PDB entry 5LVV | X-ray diffraction, 2.54 A resolution | chain A

== Chain A ==
Name: UDP-N-acetylglucosamine--peptide N-acetylglucosaminyltransferase 110 kDa subunit
Organism: Homo sapiens
Notes: EC 2.4.1.255
UniProt: O15294 (OGT1_HUMAN), isoform O15294-2; residues 315-1036 here correspond to UniProt positions 199-920 (UniProt number = residue number - 116)
Amino-acid sequence (749 residues; row label = number of the first residue in the row):
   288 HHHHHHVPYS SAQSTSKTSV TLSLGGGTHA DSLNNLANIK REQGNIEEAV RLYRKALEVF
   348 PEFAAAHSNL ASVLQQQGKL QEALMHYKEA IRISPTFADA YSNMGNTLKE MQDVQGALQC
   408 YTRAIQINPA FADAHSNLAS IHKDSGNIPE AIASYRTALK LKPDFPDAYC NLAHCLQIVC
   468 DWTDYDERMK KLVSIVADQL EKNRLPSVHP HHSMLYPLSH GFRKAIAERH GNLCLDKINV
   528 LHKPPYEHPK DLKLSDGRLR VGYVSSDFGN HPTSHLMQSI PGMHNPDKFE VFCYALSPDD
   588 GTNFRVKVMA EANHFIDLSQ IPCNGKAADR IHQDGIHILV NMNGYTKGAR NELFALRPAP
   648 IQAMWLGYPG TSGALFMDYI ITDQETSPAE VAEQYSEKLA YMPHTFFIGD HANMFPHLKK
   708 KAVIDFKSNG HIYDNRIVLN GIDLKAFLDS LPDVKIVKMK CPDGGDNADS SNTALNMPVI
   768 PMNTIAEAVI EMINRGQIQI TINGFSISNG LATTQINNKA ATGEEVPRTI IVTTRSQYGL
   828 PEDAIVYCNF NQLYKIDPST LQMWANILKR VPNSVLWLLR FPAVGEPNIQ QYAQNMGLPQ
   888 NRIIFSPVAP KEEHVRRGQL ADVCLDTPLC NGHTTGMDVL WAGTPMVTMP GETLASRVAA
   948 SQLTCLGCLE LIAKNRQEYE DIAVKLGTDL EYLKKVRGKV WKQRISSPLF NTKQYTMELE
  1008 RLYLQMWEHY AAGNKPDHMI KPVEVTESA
Disordered / not traced: 288-291, 746-762, 1029-1036
Construct notes: expression tag (288-293); linker (312-314)
Covalent attachments: N-acetylglucosamine (NAG) linked to Ser297
Small-molecule neighbours:
  - N-acetylglucosamine (NAG; 2-acetamido-2-deoxy-beta-D-glucopyranose), molecule 1: Tyr296, Ser298, Ala299, Gln300, Ser301, Lys430, Asp431, Ile465, Lys634, Gln839
  - N-acetylglucosamine (NAG), molecule 2: Ser301, Lys396, Glu397, Gln399, Val401, Asp431, Lys634
  - UDP (uridine-5'-diphosphate): Val294, Pro295, Tyr296, Pro559, His562, Phe837, Asn838, Gln839, Lys842, Leu866, Phe868, Val895, Ala896, Pro897, Lys898, His901, Arg904, Gly919, His920, Thr921, Thr922, Asp925
Swiss-Prot annotation at these positions:
  - active site: His624 (Proton acceptor)
Reported in the primary citation:
  - mutagenesis - N322A/N325A/N356A/N390A/N424A: decreased catalytic activity
  - mutagenesis - K842M: abolished catalytic activity on TAB1
  - catalytic residues: Lys842 (citing earlier work)

== Summary ==
Bound to chain A: UDP and N-acetylglucosamine. N-acetylglucosamine is covalently linked to Ser297. UniProt
lists active-site residue His624. From the paper: the catalytic residue Lys842; N322A/N325A/N356A/N390A/N424A
reduce catalytic activity.
Chain A is UDP-N-acetylglucosamine--peptide N-acetylglucosaminyltransferase 110 kDa subunit (Homo sapiens);
the structure, Human OGT in complex with UDP and fused substrate peptide (Tab1), was determined by X-ray
diffraction together with 5LWV from the same study.
